PDB entry 8A7E | electron microscopy, 5.02 A resolution (low resolution: residue-level contacts below are approximate; hydrogen-bond / salt-bridge calls are withheld) | chains A and Q of the 4 polymer chains in the assembly

# Chain A
Name: Stanniocalcin-2
From: Homo sapiens
UniProt: O76061 (STC2_HUMAN); numbering as in UniProt (aligned over 44-211)
Chain sequence (168 residues; row label = number of the first residue in the row):
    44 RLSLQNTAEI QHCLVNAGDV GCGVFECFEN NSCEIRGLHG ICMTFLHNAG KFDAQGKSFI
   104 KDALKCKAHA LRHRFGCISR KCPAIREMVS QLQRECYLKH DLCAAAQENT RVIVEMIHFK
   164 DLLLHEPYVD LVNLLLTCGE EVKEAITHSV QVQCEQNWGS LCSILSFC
Swiss-Prot annotation at these positions:
  - glycosylation: N73 (N-linked (GlcNAc...) asparagine)
Disulfide bonds: C56-C70, C65-C85, C76-C125, C109-C139, C146-C181, C197-C205
From the paper describing this entry:
  - mutagenesis - C120A: abolished binding to Pappalysin-1 (chain Q)

# Chain Q
Name: Pappalysin-1
From: Homo sapiens
Notes: EC 3.4.24.79
UniProt: Q13219 (PAPP1_HUMAN); residues 82-1617 here = UniProt positions 82-1617
Chain sequence (1536 residues; each row starts with the number of its first residue):
    82 EARGATEEPS PPSRALYFSG RGEQLRLRAD LELPRDAFTL QVWLRAEGGQ RSPAVITGLY
   142 DKCSYISRDR GWVVGIHTIS DQDNKDPRYF FSLKTDRARQ VTTINAHRSY LPGQWVYLAA
   202 TYDGQFMKLY VNGAQVATSG EQVGGIFSPL TQKCKVLMLG GSALNHNYRG YIEHFSLWKV
   262 ARTQREILSD METHGAHTAL PQLLLQENWD NVKHAWSPMK DGSSPKVEFS NAHGFLLDTS
   322 LEPPLCGQTL CDNTEVIASY NQLSSFRQPK VVRYRVVNLY EDDHKNPTVT REQVDFQHHQ
   382 LAEAFKQYNI SWELDVLEVS NSSLRRRLIL ANCDISKIGD ENCDPECNHT LTGHDGGDCR
   442 HLRHPAFVKK QHNGVCDMDC NYERFNFDGG ECCDPEITNV TQTCFDPDSP HRAYLDVNEL
   502 KNILKLDGST HLNIFFAKSS EEELAGVATW PWDKEALMHL GGIVLNPSFY GMPGHTHTMI
   562 HQIGHSLGLY HVFRGISEIQ SCSDPCMETE PSFETGDLCN DTNPAPKHKS CGDPGPGNDT
   622 CGFHSFFNTP YNNFMSYADD DCTDSFTPNQ VARMHCYLDL VYQGWQPSRK PAPVALAPQV
   682 LGHTTDSVTL EWFPPIDGHF FERELGSACH LCLEGRILVQ YASNASSPMP CSPSGHWSPR
   742 EAEGHPDVEQ PCKSSVRTWS PNSAVNPHTV PPACPEPQGC YLELEFLYPL VPESLTIWVT
   802 FVSTDWDSSG AVNDIKLLAV SGKNISLGPQ NVFCDVPLTI RLWDVGEEVY GIQIYTLDEH
   862 LEIDAAMLTS TADTPLCLQC KPLKYKVVRD PPLQMDVASI LHLNRKFVDM DLNLGSVYQY
   922 WVITISGTEE SEPSPAVTYI HGSGYCGDGI IQKDQGEQCD DMNKINGDGC SLFCRQEVSF
   982 NCIDEPSRCY FHDGDGVCEE FEQKTSIKDC GVYTPQGFLD QWASNASVSH QDQQCPGWVI
  1042 IGQPAASQVC RTKVIDLSEG ISQHAWYPCT ISYPYSQLAQ TTFWLRAYFS QPMVAAAVIV
  1102 HLVTDGTYYG DQKQETISVQ LLDTKDQSHD LGLHVLSCRN NPLIIPVVHD LSQPFYHSQA
  1162 VRVSFSSPLV AISGVALRSF DNFDPVTLSS CQRGETYSPA EQSCVHFACE KTDCPELAVE
  1222 NASLNCSSSD RYHGAQCTVS CRTGYVLQIR RDDELIKSQT GPSVTVTCTE GKWNKQVACE
  1282 PVDCSIPDHH QVYAASFSCP EGTTFGSQCS FQCRHPAQLK GNNSLLTCME DGLWSFPEAL
  1342 CELMCLAPPP VPNADLQTAR CRENKHKVGS FCKYKCKPGY HVPGSSRKSK KRAFKTQCTQ
  1402 DGSWQEGACV PVTCDPPPPK FHGLYQCTNG FQFNSECRIK CEDSDASQGL GSNVIHCRKD
  1462 GTWNGSFHVC QEMQGQCSVP NELNSNLKLQ CPDGYAIGSE CATSCLDHNS ESIILPMNVT
  1522 VRDIPHWLNP TRVERVVCTA GLKWYPHPAL IHCVKGCEPF MGDNYCDAIN NRAFCNYDGG
  1582 DCCTSTVKTK KVTPFPMSCD LQGDCACRDP QAQEHS
Not modelled in the structure: 82-93
Construct notes: engineered mutation Q563 (Glu in Q13219)
Swiss-Prot annotation at these positions:
  - binding site (Zn(2+)): H562, H566, H572
  - glycosylation (N-linked (GlcNAc...) asparagine): N390, N402, N429, N480, N601, N619, N725, N825, N1026, N1222, N1226, N1323, N1465, N1519
Disulfide bonds: C144-C235, C332-C657, C424-C440, C457-C473, C474-C485, C583-C622, C612-C643, C710-C881, C713-C878, C753-C835, C775-C781, C947-C975, C960-C971, C983-C990, C999-C1011, C1036-C1070, C1051-C1139, C1192-C1205, C1215-C1269, C1227-C1238, C1242-C1280, C1285-C1329, C1300-C1310, C1314-C1342, C1346-C1399, C1362-C1373, C1377-C1410, C1415-C1458, C1428-C1438, C1442-C1471, C1478-C1539, C1492-C1502, C1506-C1554, C1558-C1576, C1567-C1583, C1584-C1608, C1600-C1606
Metal / ion sites: Ca2+ site 1: D421, D425, D436, D439; Ca2+ site 2: K451, N454, V456, D458, D469; Zn2+: H562, H566, H572; Ca2+ site 3: E589, D598, C600, T603; Ca2+ site 4: E742, D748, R758, D865; Ca2+ site 5: Y946, D949, I951, E958, D961; Ca2+ site 6: D962, N964, I966, D969; Ca2+ site 7: H993, D996, V998, E1000, E1003; Ca2+ site 8: F1561, D1564, Y1566, D1568, D1579, D1582
From the paper describing this entry:
  - mutagenesis - D1564A: abolished binding to Stanniocalcin-2 (chain A)
  - mutagenesis - E563Q: abolished catalytic activity (citing earlier work)

# Interface between chain A and chain Q
Pairs across the interface (13):
  V63(A) - Y1566(Q)
  M86(A) - M1598(Q)
  L89(A) - Y1566(Q)
  L89(A) - P1595(Q)
  L89(A) - P1597(Q)
  L89(A) - M1598(Q)
  H90(A) - P1597(Q)
  H90(A) - M1598(Q)
  A92(A) - F1596(Q)
  K100(A) - F1561(Q)
  K100(A) - F1596(Q)
  K104(A) - Y1566(Q)
  K104(A) - F1596(Q)
Other interface residues (no listed pair), chain A (11 interface residues in all): G64, G93, S101, Q199
Other interface residues (no listed pair), chain Q (10 interface residues in all): K450, N1565, T1590, K1592

# Overview
11 residues of chain A face 10 of chain Q across their interface. D421(Q), D425(Q), D436(Q) and D439(Q) form
the Ca2+ site 1. From UniProt: 3 Zn2+-binding residues on chain Q. From the paper: C120A of chain A abolishes
binding to Pappalysin-1 (chain Q); D1564A of chain Q abolishes binding to Stanniocalcin-2 (chain A).
Chain A is Stanniocalcin-2 and chain Q is Pappalysin-1, both from Homo sapiens; the structure, PAPP-A dimer in
complex with its inhibitor STC2, was determined by electron microscopy, deposited together with 8A7D.
